5ZMD - chains B and C of the 4 polymer chains in the assembly; structure by X-ray diffraction, 3.30 A resolution.

== Chain B ==
Molecule: 9-nt DNA strand
Sequence (9 nucleotides; each row starts with the number of its first residue):
     2 TCTXTATCG
Modified positions: 6MA (N6-methyl-deoxy-adenosine-5'-monophosphate) at position 5

== Chain C ==
Name: Alpha-ketoglutarate-dependent dioxygenase FTO
From: Homo sapiens
Notes: EC 1.14.11.-
Reference sequence: Q9C0B1 (FTO_HUMAN); residues 37-499 here = UniProt positions 37-499
Chain sequence (463 residues; row label = number of the first residue in the row):
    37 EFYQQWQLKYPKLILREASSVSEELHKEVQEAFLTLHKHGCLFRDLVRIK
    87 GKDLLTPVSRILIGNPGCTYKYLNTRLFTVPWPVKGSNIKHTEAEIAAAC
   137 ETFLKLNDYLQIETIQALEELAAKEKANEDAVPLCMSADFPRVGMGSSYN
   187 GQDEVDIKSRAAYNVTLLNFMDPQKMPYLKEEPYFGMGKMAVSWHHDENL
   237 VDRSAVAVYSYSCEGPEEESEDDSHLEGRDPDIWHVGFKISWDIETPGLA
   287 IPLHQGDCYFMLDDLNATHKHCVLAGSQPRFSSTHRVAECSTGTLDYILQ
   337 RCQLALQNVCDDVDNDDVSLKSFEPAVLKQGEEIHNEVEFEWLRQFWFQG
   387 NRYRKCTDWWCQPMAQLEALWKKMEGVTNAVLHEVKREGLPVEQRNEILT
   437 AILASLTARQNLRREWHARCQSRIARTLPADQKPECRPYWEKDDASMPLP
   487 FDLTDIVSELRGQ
Unresolved in the structure: 122-123, 160-188, 250-267, 345-354, 422-430
Differences from the reference sequence: engineered mutation Lys-86 (Gln in Q9C0B1), Lys-306 (Gln in Q9C0B1)
Bound ions: Mn2+: His-231, Asp-233, His-307 (together with N-oxalylglycine)
Ligand contacts: N-oxalylglycine (OGA): Arg-96, Asn-205, His-231, Asp-233, Val-244, Val-272, Leu-289, Tyr-295, His-307, Val-309, Arg-316, Ser-318, Thr-320, Arg-322
From the paper describing this entry:
  - binding site for the 9-nt DNA strand: Lys-88, Lys-306
  - binding site for the 9-nt DNA strand (chain B): Ile-85, Lys-86, Arg-96, Tyr-106, Tyr-108, Leu-109, Leu-203, Lys-216, Val-228, Ser-229, Trp-230, His-231, Glu-234, Arg-322
  - mutagenesis - Q86K (1.5-fold), Q306K (10-fold): increased binding to ssDNA
  - mutagenesis - R96A, Y106F: decreased binding to ssDNA
  - mutagenesis - E234A: unchanged binding to ssDNA
  - specificity-determining residues: Arg-96, Glu-234 (by similarity / conservation)
  - binding site for N-oxalylglycine: Asn-205, Tyr-295, Arg-316, Ser-318, Arg-322
  - mutagenesis - E234A: increased catalytic activity on 3mT
  - mutagenesis - E234A: increased catalytic activity on m6A
  - mutagenesis - S229A, E234P: decreased catalytic activity on m6A
  - mutagenesis - Q86K/Q306K (16-fold): increased binding to the 9-nt DNA strand (chain B)

== How chain B and chain C interact ==
Pairs across the interface (7):
  DT2(B) / Trp-278(C)  phosphate contact
  DC3(B) / Ser-277(C)  hydrogen bond to the base
  DC3(B) / Trp-278(C)  sugar contact
  DC3(B) / Lys-306(C)  base contact
  DT4(B) / Lys-306(C)  base contact
  DT6(B) / Lys-88(C)  phosphate contact
  DA7(B) / Lys-88(C)  salt bridge to the phosphate
Other interface residues (no listed pair), chain C (6 interface residues in all): His-232, Lys-275

== Overview ==
5 residues of chain B and 6 residues of chain C are in contact, with 1 hydrogen bond and 1 salt bridge. Polar
contacts include DC3(B)/Ser-277(C) and DA7(B)/Lys-88(C). From the paper: a binding site for the 9-nt DNA
strand (chain B) at Ile-85(C), Lys-86(C) and Arg-96(C) among others; Q86K and Q306K of chain C increase
binding to ssDNA; 8 substitutions were tested in all.
Chain B is a 9-nt DNA strand and chain C is Alpha-ketoglutarate-dependent dioxygenase FTO (Homo sapiens); the
structure, Crystal structure of FTO in complex with m6dA modified ssDNA, was determined by X-ray diffraction.
